3BQH - chain A; structure by X-ray diffraction, 1.95 A resolution.

== Chain A ==
Protein: Peptide methionine sulfoxide reductase msrA/msrB
Organism: Neisseria meningitidis
Notes: EC 1.8.4.11; fragment: MsrA domain, Peptide methionine sulfoxide reductase msrA
UniProtKB: Q9JWM8 (MSRAB_NEIMA); residue numbers follow UniProt; this construct covers 197-389
Amino-acid sequence (193 residues; each row starts with the number of its first residue):
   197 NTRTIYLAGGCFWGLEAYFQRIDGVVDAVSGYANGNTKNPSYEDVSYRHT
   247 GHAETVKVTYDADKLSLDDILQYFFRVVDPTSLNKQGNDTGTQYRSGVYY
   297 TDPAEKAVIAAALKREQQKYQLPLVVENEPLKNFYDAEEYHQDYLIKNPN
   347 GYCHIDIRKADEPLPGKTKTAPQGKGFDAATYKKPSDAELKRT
Disordered / not traced: 350-352, 362-389
UniProt features mapped onto this chain:
  - active site: C207
Disulfides: C207-C349

== Summary ==
UniProt lists active-site residue C207.
Chain A is Peptide methionine sulfoxide reductase msrA/msrB (Neisseria meningitidis); the structure, Structure
of the central domain (MsrA) of Neisseria meningitidis PilB (oxidized form), was determined by X-ray
diffraction, deposited together with 3BQE, 3BQF and 3BQG.
